Entry 1D5H (X-ray diffraction, 2.25 A resolution); this record covers chains A and B.

[Chain A]
Protein: S peptide
Reference sequence: P61823 (RNAS1_BOVIN); residues 1-15 here = UniProt positions 1-15
Sequence (15 residues; each row starts with the number of its first residue):
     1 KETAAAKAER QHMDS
Modified positions: Ser-15 (aminoserine; SET)
Construct notes: engineered mutation Ala-8 (Phe in P61823)
What the authors report for this chain:
  - mutagenesis - F8A: abolished catalytic activity on pH 7.1

[Chain B]
Protein: Rnase S
From: Bos taurus
Reference sequence: P00656 (RNP_BOVIN); residues 24-124 here correspond to UniProt positions 50-150 (UniProt number = residue number + 26)
Sequence (101 residues; row label = number of the first residue in the row):
    24 NYCNQMMKSR NLTKDRCKPV NTFVHESLAD VQAVCSQKNV ACKNGQTNCY QSYSTMSITD
    84 CRETGSSKYP NCAYKTTQAN KHIIVACEGN PYVPVHFDAS V
Disulfide bonds: Cys-26/Cys-84, Cys-40/Cys-95, Cys-58/Cys-110, Cys-65/Cys-72
What the authors report for this chain:
  - conformationally variable residues (side-chain flip): Phe-120

[Interface between chain A and chain B]
Pairs across the interface (30; chain A residue first):
  Ala-4(A) / Val-118(B)  hydrophobic
  Ala-5(A) / Pro-117(B)
  Ala-8(A) / Pro-117(B)
  Ala-8(A) / Val-118(B)
  Glu-9(A) / Arg-33(B)
  Glu-9(A) / Leu-51(B)
  Glu-9(A) / Gln-55(B)  hydrogen bond
  Arg-10(A) / Arg-33(B)  hydrogen bond (backbone-side chain)
  Arg-10(A) / Asn-34(B)
  Gln-11(A) / Lys-41(B)  hydrogen bond
  Gln-11(A) / Asn-44(B)  hydrogen bond (backbone-side chain)
  Gln-11(A) / Thr-45(B)
  Gln-11(A) / Phe-46(B)
  His-12(A) / Asn-44(B)  hydrogen bond
  His-12(A) / Thr-45(B)  hydrogen bond (side chain-backbone)
  His-12(A) / Phe-46(B)
  His-12(A) / Val-47(B)  hydrogen bond (backbone-backbone)
  His-12(A) / Phe-120(B)
  Met-13(A) / Arg-33(B)  hydrogen bond (backbone-side chain)
  Met-13(A) / Val-47(B)
  Met-13(A) / Glu-49(B)
  Met-13(A) / Ser-50(B)
  Met-13(A) / Leu-51(B)  hydrophobic
  Met-13(A) / Val-54(B)  hydrophobic
  Asp-14(A) / Tyr-25(B)  hydrogen bond
  Asp-14(A) / Met-29(B)
  Asp-14(A) / Val-47(B)  hydrogen bond (backbone-backbone)
  Asp-14(A) / His-48(B)  salt bridge
  Ser-15(A) / Val-47(B)
  Ser-15(A) / Glu-49(B)
Interface residues without a listed pair, chain B (20 interface residues in all): Leu-35, Val-116
Interface features reported in the paper:
  - interface residues, chain A: Met-13(A) (citing earlier work)
  - hot spots on chain A (mutagenesis) - F8A: decreased binding to Rnase S (chain B)

[Overview]
The interface between chain A and chain B involves 10 residues on one side and 20 on the other, with 10
hydrogen bonds and 1 salt bridge. Polar pairs include Asp-14(A)/His-48(B), Glu-9(A)/Gln-55(B) and
Arg-10(A)/Arg-33(B). From the paper: F8A of chain A abolishes catalytic activity on pH 7.1; the interface
residue Met-13(A).
Chain A is S peptide and chain B is Rnase S (Bos taurus); the structure, Rnase s(f8a). mutant ribonucleasE S,
was determined by X-ray diffraction, deposited together with 1D5D and 1D5E.
